Entry 2CLM (X-ray diffraction, 1.51 A resolution); this record covers chains A and B.

# Chain A
Name: Tryptophan synthase alpha chain
Organism: Salmonella typhimurium
Notes: EC 4.2.1.20
Reference sequence: P00929 (TRPA_SALTY); residue numbers follow UniProt; this construct covers 1-268
Sequence (268 residues; each row starts with the number of its first residue):
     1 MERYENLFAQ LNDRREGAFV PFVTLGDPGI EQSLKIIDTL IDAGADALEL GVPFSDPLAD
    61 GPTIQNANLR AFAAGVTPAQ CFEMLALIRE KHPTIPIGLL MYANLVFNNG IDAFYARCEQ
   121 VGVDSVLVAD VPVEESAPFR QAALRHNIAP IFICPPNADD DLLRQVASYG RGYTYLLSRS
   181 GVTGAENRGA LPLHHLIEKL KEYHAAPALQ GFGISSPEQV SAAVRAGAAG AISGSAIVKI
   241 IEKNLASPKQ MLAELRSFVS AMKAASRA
Disordered / not traced: 1, 179-193
Small-molecule neighbours: F6F (2-{[4-(trifluoromethoxy)benzoyl]amino}ethyl dihydrogen phosphate): Phe22, Glu49, Ala59, Asp60, Ile64, Leu100, Leu127, Ala129, Ile153, Tyr175, Gly211, Phe212, Gly213, Ile214, Ile232, Ser233, Gly234, Ser235

# Chain B
Name: Tryptophan synthase beta chain
Organism: Salmonella typhimurium
Notes: EC 4.2.1.20
Reference sequence: P0A2K1 (TRPB_SALTY); residues 2-397 here correspond to UniProt positions 1-396 (UniProt number = residue number - 1)
Sequence (396 residues; row label = number of the first residue in the row):
     2 TTLLNPYFGE FGGMYVPQIL MPALNQLEEA FVRAQKDPEF QAQFADLLKN YAGRPTALTK
    62 CQNITAGTRT TLYLKREDLL HGGAHKTNQV LGQALLAKRM GKSEIIAETG AGQHGVASAL
   122 ASALLGLKCR IYMGAKDVER QSPNVFRMRL MGAEVIPVHS GSATLKDACN EALRDWSGSY
   182 ETAHYMLGTA AGPHPYPTIV REFQRMIGEE TKAQILDKEG RLPDAVIACV GGGSNAIGMF
   242 ADFINDTSVG LIGVEPGGHG IETGEHGAPL KHGRVGIYFG MKAPMMQTAD GQIEESYSIS
   302 AGLDFPSVGP QHAYLNSIGR ADYVSITDDE ALEAFKTLCR HEGIIPALES SHALAHALKM
   362 MREQPEKEQL LVVNLSGRGD KDIFTVHDIL KARGEI
Disordered / not traced: 395-397
Sequence notes: conflict Arg34 (Ser33 in P0A2K1)
Bound ions: Na+: Gly232, Phe306, Ser308
Small-molecule neighbours: pyridoxyl-serine-5-monophosphate (PLS; [3-hydroxy-2-methyl-5-phosphonooxymethyl-pyridin-4-ylmethyl]-serine): Ala85, His86, Lys87, Glu109, Thr110, Gly111, Ala112, Gly113, Gln114, His115, Leu166, Gly189, Thr190, Cys230, Val231, Gly232, Gly233, Gly234, Ser235, Asn236, Ala237, Ala302, Gly303, Leu304, Asp305, Ala348, Glu350, Ser351, Ser377, Gly378

# Chain A / chain B interface
Contacting residue pairs - 57 pairs, chain A then chain B:
  Pro53(A) with Gln293(B), hydrogen bond (backbone-side chain)
  Phe54(A) with Gly292(B); Gln293(B); Ile294(B), hydrophobic
  Ser55(A) with Gln293(B), hydrogen bond (backbone-side chain); Ile294(B), hydrogen bond (side chain-backbone)
  Asp56(A) with Lys167(B), salt bridge; Asp168(B); Asn171(B), hydrogen bond; Tyr279(B), hydrogen bond; Ile294(B)
  Pro57(A) with Arg175(B), hydrogen bond (backbone-side chain)
  Leu58(A) with Asn171(B); Leu174(B), hydrophobic; Arg175(B)
  Asp60(A) with Arg175(B)
  Gln65(A) with Ser161(B); Arg175(B)
  Phe72(A) with Gln293(B)
  Thr77(A) with Asp291(B)
  Pro78(A) with Asp291(B)
  Ala103(A) with Ile278(B), hydrophobic
  Asn104(A) with Gly277(B); Ile278(B), hydrogen bond (side chain-backbone); Gln288(B), hydrogen bond; Gly292(B), hydrogen bond (side chain-backbone)
  Leu105(A) with Asp291(B); Gly292(B)
  Phe107(A) with Val276(B); Gly277(B); Ile278(B), hydrophobic; Lys283(B)
  Asn108(A) with Arg275(B), hydrogen bond; Gln288(B); Ala290(B), hydrogen bond (side chain-backbone); Asp291(B), hydrogen bond (side chain-backbone); Gly292(B)
  Ala129(A) with Pro18(B)
  Asp130(A) with Tyr16(B); Val17(B), hydrogen bond (backbone-backbone)
  Pro132(A) with Met15(B); Val17(B); Gln19(B); Met22(B), hydrophobic
  Val133(A) with Gln19(B), hydrogen bond (backbone-side chain)
  Glu134(A) with Gln19(B), hydrogen bond; Met22(B)
  Glu135(A) with Tyr8(B), hydrogen bond; Gly14(B); Met15(B), hydrogen bond (side chain-backbone); Tyr16(B)
  Ile153(A) with Gln19(B)
  Pro155(A) with Gln19(B)
  Asn157(A) with Ile20(B); Pro23(B); Tyr181(B), hydrogen bond
  Leu162(A) with Gln19(B)
Also at the interface, not in a pair above, chain A (31 interface residues in all): Ala59, Asn109, Val131, Phe139, Pro156
Also at the interface, not in a pair above, chain B (31 interface residues in all): Thr2, Thr289

# Overview
Chain A and chain B each contribute 31 residues to their interface, with 18 hydrogen bonds and 1 salt bridge.
Polar contacts include Asp56(A)-Lys167(B), Pro53(A)-Gln293(B) and Ser55(A)-Gln293(B). Chain A binds compound
F6F. Ligands of chain B: pyridoxyl-serine-5-monophosphate. Gly232(B), Phe306(B) and Ser308(B) coordinate Na+.
Here chain A is Tryptophan synthase alpha chain and chain B is Tryptophan synthase beta chain, both from
Salmonella typhimurium. Entry 2CLM (Tryptophan Synthase (external aldimine state) in complex with N-(4'-
trifluoromethoxybenzoyl)-2-amino-1-ethylphosphate (F6F)) was determined by X-ray diffraction together with
2J9X, 2CLL and 2CLO from the same study.
